PDB entry 9CCK | X-ray diffraction, 1.84 A resolution | chains A and B of the 3 polymer chains in the assembly

Chain A (and B):
Protein: Copper-containing nitrite reductase
From: Nitrosopumilus maritimus
Notes: EC 1.7.2.1; chain B of this document is another copy of the same molecule, construct and numbering; everything in this record applies to it too
Reference sequence: A9A2L1 (A9A2L1_NITMS); residues 1-409 here correspond to UniProt positions 36-444 (UniProt number = residue number + 35)
Amino-acid sequence (409 residues; each row starts with the number of its first residue):
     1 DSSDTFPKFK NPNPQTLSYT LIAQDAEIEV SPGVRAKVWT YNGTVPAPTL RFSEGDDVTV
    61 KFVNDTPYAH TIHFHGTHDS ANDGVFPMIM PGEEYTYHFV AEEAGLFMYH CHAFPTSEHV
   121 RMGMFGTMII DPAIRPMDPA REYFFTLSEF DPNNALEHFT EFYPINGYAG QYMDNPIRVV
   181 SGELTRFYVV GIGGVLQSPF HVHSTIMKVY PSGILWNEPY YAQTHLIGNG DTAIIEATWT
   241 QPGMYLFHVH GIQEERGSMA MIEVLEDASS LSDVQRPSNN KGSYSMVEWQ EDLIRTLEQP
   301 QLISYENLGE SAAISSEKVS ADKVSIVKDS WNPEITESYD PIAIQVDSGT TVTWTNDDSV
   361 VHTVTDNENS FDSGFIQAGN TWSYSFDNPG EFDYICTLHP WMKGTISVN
Metal / ion sites: Cu ion site 1: His70, Cys111, His119, Met124; Cu ion site 2: His73 (shared with His201(B) of chain B); Cu ion site 3: His75, His110 (shared with His250(B) of chain B); Cu ion site 4: His112 (shared with His203(B), His248(B) of chain B); Cu ion site 5: His201 (shared with 1 residue of chain C); Cu ion site 6: His203, His248 (shared with 1 residue of chain C); Cu ion site 7: His250 (shared with 2 residues of chain C); Cu ion site 8: His362, Cys396, His399

How chain A and chain B interact:
Contacting residue pairs (67; chain A residue first):
  His73(A) with His201(B); His203(B)
  His75(A) with His201(B); Gln223(B), hydrogen bond; His250(B)
  Gly76(A) with Ser204(B); Thr205(B)
  Thr77(A) with Ser204(B)
  His78(A) with Ser204(B), hydrogen bond; Tyr245(B)
  Asp79(A) with Gln241(B); Tyr245(B)
  Ser80(A) with Met244(B), hydrogen bond (side chain-backbone); Tyr245(B), hydrogen bond (backbone-side chain)
  Asp83(A) with His203(B), salt bridge; Ser204(B), hydrogen bond
  Val85(A) with His203(B); Leu246(B), hydrophobic
  Phe86(A) with Met244(B), hydrophobic
  Glu103(A) with Ile206(B)
  Leu106(A) with Gln223(B), hydrogen bond (backbone-side chain)
  Phe107(A) with Gln223(B)
  His110(A) with His250(B)
  His112(A) with His203(B), hydrogen bond; Leu246(B); His248(B)
  Pro115(A) with Glu255(B)
  Thr116(A) with Glu254(B); Glu255(B), hydrogen bond (backbone-side chain)
  Ser117(A) with Glu255(B), hydrogen bond (backbone-side chain)
  His158(A) with Phe159(B)
  Phe159(A) with Phe159(B), hydrophobic
  Ile192(A) with His250(B)
  Gly194(A) with Gly251(B); Ile252(B), hydrogen bond (backbone-backbone)
  Val195(A) with Phe159(B), hydrophobic; Leu196(B); Ile252(B), hydrophobic
  Gln197(A) with Gln197(B); Pro199(B); Leu226(B)
  Ser212(A) with Tyr221(B); Ala222(B); Gln223(B), hydrogen bond (backbone-side chain); Thr224(B), hydrogen bond (side chain-backbone)
  Ile214(A) with Ile206(B), hydrophobic; Tyr221(B)
  Trp216(A) with Ile206(B), hydrophobic; Tyr221(B), hydrophobic
  Asn217(A) with Tyr220(B); Tyr221(B), hydrogen bond (side chain-backbone)
  Leu226(A) with Leu226(B), hydrophobic
  Gly228(A) with Leu226(B)
  Asn229(A) with Pro199(B); Thr224(B); His250(B)
  Gly230(A) with Thr224(B), hydrogen bond (backbone-side chain); His250(B)
  Asp231(A) with Gln223(B); Thr224(B)
  Thr232(A) with Gln223(B), hydrogen bond
  Phe375(A) with Met173(B), hydrophobic
  Gln377(A) with Met173(B)
  Ala378(A) with Pro32(B)
  Gly379(A) with Pro32(B)
  Asn380(A) with Pro32(B); Asp174(B), hydrogen bond
Also at the interface, not in a pair above, chain A (41 interface residues in all): Phe114, Pro211
Also at the interface, not in a pair above, chain B (32 interface residues in all): Gly243, Gln253, Met259, Met261

Overview:
41 residues of chain A and 32 residues of chain B are in contact, with 16 hydrogen bonds and 1 salt bridge.
Polar pairs include Asp83(A)-His203(B), His75(A)-Gln223(B) and His78(A)-Ser204(B). His70(A), Cys111(A),
His119(A) and Met124(A) form the Cu ion site 1.
Chain A and chain B are both Copper-containing nitrite reductase (Nitrosopumilus maritimus); the structure,
Multi-copper oxidase with a C-terminal cupredoxin domain from Nitrosopumilus maritimus, was determined by
X-ray diffraction.
